Entry 1WCM (X-ray diffraction, 3.80 A resolution); this record covers chains C and K of the 12 polymer chains in the assembly.

Chain C:
Protein: DNA-directed RNA polymerase II 45 kDa polypeptide
Organism: Saccharomyces cerevisiae
Notes: EC 2.7.7.6
UniProt: P16370 (RPB3_YEAST); numbering as in UniProt (aligned over 1-318)
Chain sequence (318 residues; numbered 1 to 318; the number before each row is that of its first residue):
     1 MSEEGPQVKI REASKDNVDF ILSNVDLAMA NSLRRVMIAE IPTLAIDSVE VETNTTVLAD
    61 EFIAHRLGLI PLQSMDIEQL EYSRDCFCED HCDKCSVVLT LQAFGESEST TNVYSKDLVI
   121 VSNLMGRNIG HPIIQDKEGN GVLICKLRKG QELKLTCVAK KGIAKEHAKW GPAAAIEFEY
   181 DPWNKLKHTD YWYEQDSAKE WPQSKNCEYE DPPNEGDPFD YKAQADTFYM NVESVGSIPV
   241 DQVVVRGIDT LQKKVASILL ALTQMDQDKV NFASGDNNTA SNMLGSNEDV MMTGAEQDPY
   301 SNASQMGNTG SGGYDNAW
Unresolved in the structure: 1-2, 269-318
Ion coordination: Zn2+: Cys86, Cys88, Cys92, Cys95
Swiss-Prot annotation at these positions:
  - binding site (Zn(2+)): Cys86, Cys88, Cys92, Cys95
  - modified residue: Ser2 (N-acetylserine)
  - natural variant: Ala30 (A30D: In mutant RPB3-1)
  - mutagenesis: Lys9 (K9E: Transcript termination readthrough)

Chain K:
Protein: DNA-directed RNA polymerase II 13.6 kDa polypeptide
Organism: Saccharomyces cerevisiae
Notes: EC 2.7.7.6
UniProt: P38902 (RPBY_YEAST); numbering as in UniProt (aligned over 1-120)
Chain sequence (120 residues; each row starts with the number of its first residue):
     1 MNAPDRFELF LLGEGESKLK IDPDTKAPNA VVITFEKEDH TLGNLIRAEL LNDRKVLFAA
    61 YKVEHPFFAR FKLRIQTTEG YDPKDALKNA CNSIINKLGA LKTNFETEWN LQTLAADDAF
Unresolved in the structure: 116-120
Swiss-Prot annotation at these positions:
  - mutagenesis: Glu108 (E108G/V: Transcript termination readthrough; E108K: Transcript termination readthrough. Lethal), Leu111 (L111P: Transcript termination readthrough), Leu114 (L114P: Transcript termination readthrough)

Interface between chain C and chain K:
Residue-residue contacts - 56 pairs, chain C then chain K:
  Glu3(C) with Ala100(K); Asn104(K)
  Pro6(C) with Lys97(K)
  Gln7(C) with Asn104(K)
  Val8(C) with Leu101(K), hydrophobic; Glu108(K)
  Lys9(C) with Glu108(K)
  Ile10(C) with Glu108(K); Trp109(K)
  Ala13(C) with Leu114(K)
  Ser14(C) with Trp109(K); Leu114(K)
  Val18(C) with Trp109(K), hydrophobic
  Leu22(C) with Leu101(K), hydrophobic
  Ala28(C) with Asn44(K); Ala48(K), hydrophobic
  Met29(C) with Leu98(K), hydrophobic
  Ser32(C) with Thr41(K); Leu45(K)
  Arg35(C) with Asp39(K), salt bridge; His40(K); Thr41(K), hydrogen bond
  Val36(C) with Thr41(K)
  Glu40(C) with Thr41(K)
  Arg84(C) with Phe10(K); Leu11(K)
  Lys165(C) with Arg6(K), hydrogen bond (backbone-side chain); Leu9(K); Asp39(K), salt bridge
  Glu166(C) with Arg6(K), hydrogen bond (backbone-side chain); Phe7(K); Phe10(K)
  His167(C) with Arg6(K)
  Asp241(C) with Trp109(K)
  Val244(C) with Phe105(K), hydrophobic
  Val245(C) with Lys102(K); Phe105(K), hydrophobic
  Ile248(C) with Leu98(K), hydrophobic; Leu101(K), hydrophobic
  Asp249(C) with Lys102(K), salt bridge
  Gln252(C) with Ile95(K), hydrogen bond (side chain-backbone); Leu98(K); Gly99(K); Lys102(K)
  Lys254(C) with Glu38(K), salt bridge; Leu42(K)
  Val255(C) with Leu42(K); Cys91(K), hydrophobic; Ile94(K), hydrophobic
  Leu259(C) with Lys88(K); Cys91(K), hydrophobic; Asn92(K)
  Leu262(C) with Leu19(K), hydrophobic; Leu87(K), hydrophobic; Lys88(K)
  Met265(C) with Leu19(K)
Interface residues without a listed pair, chain C (38 interface residues in all): Arg11, Phe20, Asp26, Leu251, Ala256, Ile258, Asp266
Interface residues without a listed pair, chain K (40 interface residues in all): Ser17, Ile21, Phe35, Glu49, Asn52, Lys84, Glu106, Gln112, Thr113

Overview:
38 residues of chain C and 40 residues of chain K are in contact, with 4 hydrogen bonds and 4 salt bridges.
Polar contacts include Arg35(C)-Asp39(K), Lys165(C)-Asp39(K) and Asp249(C)-Lys102(K).
Here chain C is DNA-directed RNA polymerase II 45 kDa polypeptide and chain K is DNA-directed RNA polymerase
II 13.6 kDa polypeptide, both from Saccharomyces cerevisiae. Entry 1WCM (Complete 12-Subunit RNA Polymerase II
at 3.8 Angstrom) was determined by X-ray diffraction (same publication as 1Y14).
